7EEL - chains H and I of the 14 polymer chains in the assembly; structure by electron microscopy, 3.26 A resolution.

[Chain H (and I)]
Name: Cement (decoration) proteins
Notes: chain I of this document is another copy of the same molecule, construct and numbering; everything in this record applies to it too
Amino-acid sequence (140 residues; numbered 1 to 140; the number before each row is that of its first residue):
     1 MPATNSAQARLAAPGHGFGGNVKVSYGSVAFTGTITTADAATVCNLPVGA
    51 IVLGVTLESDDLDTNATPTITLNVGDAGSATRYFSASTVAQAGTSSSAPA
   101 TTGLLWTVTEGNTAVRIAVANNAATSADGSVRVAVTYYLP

[How chain H and chain I interact]
Residue-residue contacts (42; chain H residue first):
  Met1(H) - Thr36(I)  hydrogen bond
  Met1(H) - Ala38(I)  hydrophobic
  Met1(H) - Asp39(I)  hydrogen bond (backbone-side chain)
  Pro2(H) - Thr32(I)
  Pro2(H) - Thr34(I)
  Ala3(H) - Phe31(I)  hydrophobic
  Ala3(H) - Asp39(I)
  Ala3(H) - Ala40(I)
  Thr4(H) - Val29(I)
  Thr4(H) - Ala41(I)
  Asn5(H) - Ala41(I)
  Asn5(H) - Thr42(I)  hydrogen bond
  Ser6(H) - Ser28(I)
  Ser6(H) - Val29(I)
  Ser6(H) - Thr42(I)  hydrogen bond (side chain-backbone)
  Ala7(H) - Ser28(I)
  Gln8(H) - Tyr26(I)  hydrogen bond (side chain-backbone)
  Gln8(H) - Gly27(I)
  Gln8(H) - Ser28(I)  hydrogen bond (side chain-backbone)
  Leu11(H) - Asn45(I)
  Ala13(H) - Asn45(I)
  Pro14(H) - Tyr137(I)  hydrogen bond (backbone-side chain)
  His16(H) - Gly19(I)  hydrogen bond (side chain-backbone)
  His16(H) - Lys23(I)
  His16(H) - Leu139(I)
  His16(H) - Pro140(I)
  Gly17(H) - Phe18(I)
  Phe18(H) - Phe18(I)  hydrophobic
  Gly20(H) - Val24(I)
  Asn21(H) - Asn21(I)
  Asn21(H) - Val22(I)
  Val22(H) - Val22(I)  hydrogen bond (backbone-backbone)
  Val22(H) - Val24(I)  hydrophobic
  Ile51(H) - Tyr26(I)
  Thr101(H) - Ser97(I)
  Leu104(H) - Glu58(I)
  Leu104(H) - Ser97(I)
  Leu105(H) - Tyr26(I)  hydrophobic
  Leu105(H) - Glu58(I)  hydrogen bond (backbone-side chain)
  Leu105(H) - Ala134(I)  hydrophobic
  Tyr138(H) - Val24(I)  hydrophobic
  Tyr138(H) - Tyr26(I)
Also at the interface, not in a pair above, chain H (24 interface residues in all): Gly15, Leu53
Also at the interface, not in a pair above, chain I (31 interface residues in all): Val43, Thr56, Ser96, Arg132, Thr136

[Overview]
24 residues of chain H and 31 residues of chain I are in contact; the contacts include 10 hydrogen bonds.
Polar pairs include Met1(H)-Thr36(I), Met1(H)-Asp39(I) and Asn5(H)-Thr42(I).
Both chains are Cement (decoration) proteins. Entry 7EEL (Cyanophage Pam1 capsid asymmetric unit) was
determined by electron microscopy, deposited together with 7EEA, 7EEP and 7EEQ.
